PDB entry 7EW2 | electron microscopy, 3.10 A resolution | chains A and R of the 5 polymer chains in the assembly

Chain A:
Name: Guanine nucleotide-binding protein G(i) subunit alpha-1
Source organism: Homo sapiens
UniProt: P63096 (GNAI1_HUMAN); numbering as in UniProt (aligned over 1-354)
Sequence (354 residues; each row starts with the number of its first residue):
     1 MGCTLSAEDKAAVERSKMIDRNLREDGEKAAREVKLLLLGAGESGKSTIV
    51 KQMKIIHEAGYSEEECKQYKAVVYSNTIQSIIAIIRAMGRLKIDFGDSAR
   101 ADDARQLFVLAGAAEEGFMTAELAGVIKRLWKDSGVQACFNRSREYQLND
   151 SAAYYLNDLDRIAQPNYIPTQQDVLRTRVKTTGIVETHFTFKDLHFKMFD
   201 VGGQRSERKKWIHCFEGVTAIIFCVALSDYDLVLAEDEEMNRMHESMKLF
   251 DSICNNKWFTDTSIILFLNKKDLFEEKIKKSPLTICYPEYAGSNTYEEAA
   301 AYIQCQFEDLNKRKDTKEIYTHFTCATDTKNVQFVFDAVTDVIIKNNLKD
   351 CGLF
Disordered / not traced: 1, 56-182
UniProt features mapped onto this chain:
  - region: Lys35 to Thr48 (G1 motif), Asp173 to Thr181 (G2 motif), Phe196 to Arg205 (G3 motif), Ile265 to Asp272 (G4 motif), Thr324 to Thr329 (G5 motif)
  - binding site (GTP): Glu43 to Thr48, Ser151, Leu175 to Thr181, Asp200 to Gln204, Asn269 to Asp272, Ala326
  - binding site (Mg(2+)): Ser47, Thr181
  - modified residue: Arg178 (ADP-ribosylarginine), Gln204 (Deamidated glutamine), Cys351 (ADP-ribosylcysteine)
  - lipidation: Gly2 (N-myristoyl glycine), Cys3 (S-palmitoyl cysteine)
  - natural variant: Gly40 (G40C: In NEDHISB; G40R: In NEDHISB), Gly45 (G45D: In NEDHISB), Thr48 (T48I: In NEDHISB; T48K: In NEDHISB), Gln52 (Q52P: In NEDHISB), Ser75 (deletion: In NEDHISB; uncertain significance), Gln172 (deletion: In NEDHISB), Asp173 (D173V: In NEDHISB), Glu186 to Phe189 (deletion: In NEDHISB; uncertain significance), Cys224 (C224Y: In NEDHISB), Lys270 (K270N: In NEDHISB; K270R: In NEDHISB), Asp272 (D272G: In NEDHISB), Ala326 (A326P: In NEDHISB), 1 further natural variant entry in UniProt
  - mutagenesis: Gly42 (G42R: Abolishes switch to an activated conformation and dissociation from beta and gamma subunits upon GTP binding. Abolishes interaction with RGS family members), Glu116 (E116L: Enhances interaction (inactive GDP-bound) with RGS14), Gln147 (Q147L: Enhances interaction (inactive GDP-bound) with RGS14), Glu245 (E245L: Enhances interaction (inactive GDP-bound) with RGS14)

Chain R:
Name: Sphingosine 1-phosphate receptor 3
Source organism: Homo sapiens
UniProt: Q99500 (S1PR3_HUMAN); numbering as in UniProt (aligned over 1-378)
Sequence (412 residues; numbered -33 to 378; the number before each row is that of its first residue; numbers below 1 keep their minus sign (Met-33 is residue -33)):
   -33 MKTIIALSYIFCLVFADYKDDDDAHHHHHHHHHHMATALPPRLQPVRGNE
    17 TLREHYQYVGKLAGRLKEASEGSTLTTVLFLVICSFIVLENLMVLIAIWK
    67 NNKFHNRMYFFIGNLALCDLLAGIAYKVNILMSGKKTFSLSPTVWFLREG
   117 SMFVALGASTCSLLAIAIERHLTMIKMRPYDANKRHRVFLLIGMCWLIAF
   167 TLGALPILGWNCLHNLPDCSTILPLYSKKYIAFCISIFTAILVTIVILYA
   217 RIYFLVKSSSRKVANHNNSERSMALLRTVVIVVSVFIACWSPLFILFLID
   267 VACRVQACPILFKAQWFIVLAVLNSAMNPVIYTLASKEMRRAFFRLVCNC
   317 LVRGRGARASPIQPALDPSRSKSSSSNNSSHSPKVKEDLPHTAPSSCIMD
   367 KNAALQNGIFCN
Disordered / not traced: -33 to 15, 32-38, 313-378
Sequence notes: initiating methionine (-33); expression tag (-32 to 0)
UniProt features mapped onto this chain:
  - modified residue: Ser326 (Phosphoserine)
  - glycosylation: Asn15 (N-linked (GlcNAc...) asparagine)
Disulfides: Cys178-Cys185, Cys269-Cys274
Ligand contacts: J89 ((2S)-2-azanyl-4-(4-octylphenyl)-2-[[oxidanyl-bis(oxidanylidene)-$l6-phosphanyl]oxymethyl]butan-1-ol): Tyr22, Arg31, Asn95, Ser99, Gly100, Thr103, Trp111, Arg114, Glu115, Met118, Phe119, Leu122, Gly123, Leu189, Trp256, Leu259, Phe260, Phe263, Ile284
From the paper describing this entry:
  - mutagenesis - F263L: increased signaling in response to siponimod

Interface between chain A and chain R:
Contacting residue pairs - 43 pairs, chain A then chain R:
  Ala31(A) with Tyr146(R), hydrogen bond (backbone-backbone); Asp147(R)
  Arg32(A) with Arg144(R); Pro145(R)
  Glu33(A) with Pro145(R); Tyr146(R)
  Val34(A) with Pro145(R), hydrophobic
  Lys35(A) with Tyr146(R)
  Gly217(A) with Tyr146(R), hydrogen bond (backbone-side chain)
  Thr219(A) with Tyr146(R)
  Lys314(A) with Asn233(R)
  Asp315(A) with Asn233(R), hydrogen bond (backbone-side chain)
  Glu318(A) with Asn231(R), hydrogen bond; Asn233(R); Asn234(R), hydrogen bond; Arg237(R), salt bridge
  Tyr320(A) with Val229(R), hydrophobic; Asn231(R)
  Asp341(A) with Val229(R); Asn234(R), hydrogen bond; Arg237(R), salt bridge
  Ile343(A) with Pro145(R), hydrophobic
  Ile344(A) with Met143(R), hydrophobic; Ser225(R)
  Lys345(A) with Arg237(R)
  Asn347(A) with Met140(R); Lys142(R); Arg144(R)
  Leu348(A) with Met140(R), hydrophobic; Val222(R), hydrophobic; Leu241(R), hydrophobic
  Asp350(A) with Asn72(R), hydrogen bond (backbone-side chain); Asp147(R)
  Cys351(A) with Met74(R); Arg136(R); Met140(R), hydrophobic
  Gly352(A) with Arg136(R); Ser302(R)
  Leu353(A) with Ile218(R), hydrophobic; Leu241(R), hydrophobic
  Phe354(A) with Arg237(R); Ala240(R), hydrophobic; Lys303(R)
Also at the interface, not in a pair above, chain A (27 interface residues in all): Glu28, Val218, Lys317, Asp337, Thr340
Also at the interface, not in a pair above, chain R (28 interface residues in all): Thr139, Ala148, Ser226, Lys228, Glu236, Thr244
The authors on this interface:
  - interface residues, chain R: Pro145(R), Tyr146(R)

Overview:
27 residues of chain A face 28 of chain R across their interface; the contacts include 7 hydrogen bonds and 2
salt bridges. Among the polar pairs are Glu318(A)-Arg237(R), Asp341(A)-Arg237(R) and Gly217(A)-Tyr146(R).
Chain R binds compound J89. From the paper: F263L of chain R increases signaling in response to siponimod;
interface residues Pro145(R) and Tyr146(R).
Chain A is Guanine nucleotide-binding protein G(i) subunit alpha-1 and chain R is Sphingosine 1-phosphate
receptor 3, both from Homo sapiens; the structure, Cryo-EM structure of pFTY720-bound Sphingosine 1-phosphate
receptor 3 in complex with Gi protein, was determined by electron microscopy (same publication as 7EW3 and
7EW4).
